Entry 5ELO (X-ray diffraction, 1.90 A resolution); this record covers chains A and B.

Chain A (and B):
Protein: Lysine--tRNA ligase
From: Cryptosporidium parvum (strain Iowa II)
Notes: EC 6.1.1.6; fragment: CrpaA.00612.a.A3; chain B of this document is another copy of the same molecule, construct and numbering; everything in this record applies to it too
Reference sequence: Q5CR27 (Q5CR27_CRYPI); numbering as in UniProt (aligned over 46-559)
Chain sequence (535 residues; row label = number of the first residue in the row):
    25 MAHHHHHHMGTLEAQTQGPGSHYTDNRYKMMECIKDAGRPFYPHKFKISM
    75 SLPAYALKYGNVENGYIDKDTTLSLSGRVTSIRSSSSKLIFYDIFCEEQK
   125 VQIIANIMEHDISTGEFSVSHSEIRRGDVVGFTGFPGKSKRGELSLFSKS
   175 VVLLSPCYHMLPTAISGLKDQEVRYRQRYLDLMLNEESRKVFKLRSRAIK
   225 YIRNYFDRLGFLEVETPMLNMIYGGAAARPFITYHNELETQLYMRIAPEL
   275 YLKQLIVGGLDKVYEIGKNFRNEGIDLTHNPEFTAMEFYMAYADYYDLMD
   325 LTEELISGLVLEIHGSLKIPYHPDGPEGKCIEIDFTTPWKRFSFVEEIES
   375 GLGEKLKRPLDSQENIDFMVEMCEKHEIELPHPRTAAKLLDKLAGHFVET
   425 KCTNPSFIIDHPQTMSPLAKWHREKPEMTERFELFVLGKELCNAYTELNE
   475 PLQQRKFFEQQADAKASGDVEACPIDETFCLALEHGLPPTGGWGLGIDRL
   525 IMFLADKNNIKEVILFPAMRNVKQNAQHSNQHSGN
Disordered / not traced: 25-43, 546-559 (chain B: 25-44, 193, 546-559)
Sequence notes: initiating methionine (25); expression tag (26-45)
Small-molecule neighbours:
  - cladosporin (KRS): Asn293, Arg295, Glu297, Thr302, His303, Asn304, Phe307, Ala309, Glu464, Leu465, Cys466, Asn467, Gly518, Leu519, Gly520, Arg523, Ile534
  - lysine (LYS): Gly249, Ala250, Ala271, Glu273, Arg295, Glu311, Tyr313, Asn467, Ala468, Tyr469, Glu471, Gly516, Trp517, Gly518
What the authors report for this chain:
  - binding site for cladosporin: Asn293, Ala309

Chain A / chain B interface:
Contacting residue pairs (194; chain A residue first):
  Tyr52(A) with Pro475(B); Leu476(B), hydrophobic; Glu508(B), hydrogen bond
  Phe65(A) with Glu474(B)
  Tyr66(A) with Lys444(B), hydrogen bond (backbone-side chain); Trp445(B), hydrophobic; Asn473(B); Glu474(B); Pro475(B)
  Pro67(A) with Lys444(B)
  His68(A) with Lys444(B); Trp445(B), hydrogen bond (side chain-backbone); Arg447(B); Glu454(B); Pro513(B)
  Lys69(A) with Tyr316(B), hydrogen bond (side chain-backbone); Ala317(B); Asp318(B); Asp321(B), salt bridge; Arg447(B)
  Ser100(A) with Tyr316(B), hydrogen bond
  Gly101(A) with Tyr316(B)
  Arg102(A) with Val281(B), hydrogen bond (side chain-backbone); His509(B), hydrogen bond (side chain-backbone); Gly510(B), hydrogen bond (side chain-backbone)
  Cys120(A) with Asp285(B)
  Glu121(A) with Asp285(B); Lys286(B), salt bridge
  Val153(A) with Tyr316(B); Pro512(B), hydrophobic
  Leu178(A) with Pro513(B)
  Ser179(A) with Gly510(B); Leu511(B), hydrogen bond (side chain-backbone)
  Pro180(A) with Gly510(B)
  Cys181(A) with Glu508(B); His509(B)
  Tyr182(A) with Pro475(B), hydrophobic; Glu508(B), hydrogen bond (backbone-backbone)
  His183(A) with Leu505(B); Glu508(B), salt bridge; His509(B)
  Leu185(A) with His509(B)
  Gln201(A) with Leu505(B); His509(B)
  Tyr203(A) with Gln278(B); Val281(B), hydrophobic; Gly282(B); Leu505(B); Ala506(B), hydrophobic; His509(B)
  Leu204(A) with His509(B)
  Leu206(A) with Leu279(B), hydrophobic; Gly282(B); Leu284(B), hydrophobic
  Met207(A) with Val281(B); Gly282(B)
  Phe216(A) with Leu236(B)
  Arg219(A) with Glu239(B), salt bridge
  Ser220(A) with Leu236(B)
  Ile223(A) with Glu239(B)
  Lys224(A) with Asp231(B)
  Arg227(A) with Arg227(B)
  Leu236(A) with Phe216(B); Lys217(B); Ser220(B)
  Glu237(A) with Ser220(B)
  Val238(A) with Leu539(B), hydrophobic
  Glu239(A) with Arg219(B), salt bridge; Ile223(B); Lys292(B); Thr308(B), hydrogen bond; Leu539(B)
  Thr240(A) with Lys292(B)
  Pro241(A) with Glu306(B); Phe540(B), hydrophobic
  Met242(A) with Lys292(B); Phe294(B), hydrophobic; Glu306(B), hydrogen bond (backbone-side chain)
  Leu243(A) with Phe255(B), hydrophobic; Phe294(B), hydrophobic; Pro305(B), hydrophobic; Glu306(B), hydrogen bond (backbone-side chain)
  Met245(A) with Met543(B); Asn545(B)
  Arg253(A) with Asn260(B)
  Phe255(A) with Leu243(B), hydrophobic; Thr257(B); Tyr258(B); His259(B)
  Ile256(A) with Ile256(B); Thr257(B), hydrogen bond (backbone-side chain)
  Thr257(A) with Phe255(B); Ile256(B), hydrogen bond (side chain-backbone)
  Tyr258(A) with Phe255(B); Asn296(B), hydrogen bond (backbone-side chain)
  His259(A) with Phe255(B); Asn296(B); Glu297(B), hydrogen bond (side chain-backbone); Ile299(B); Pro305(B)
  Asn260(A) with Arg253(B); Asn296(B), hydrogen bond
  Glu261(A) with Glu297(B); Gly298(B); Ile299(B), hydrogen bond (side chain-backbone)
  Leu262(A) with Ile299(B), hydrophobic
  Met268(A) with Met268(B), hydrophobic; Phe294(B), hydrophobic
  Tyr275(A) with Phe540(B), hydrophobic
  Gln278(A) with Tyr203(B); Phe540(B)
  Leu279(A) with Leu206(B), hydrophobic; Leu539(B), hydrophobic
  Val281(A) with Arg102(B), hydrogen bond (backbone-side chain); Tyr203(B), hydrophobic; Met207(B)
  Gly282(A) with Tyr203(B); Leu206(B); Met207(B), hydrogen bond (backbone-backbone)
  Asp285(A) with Cys120(B); Glu121(B)
  Lys286(A) with Glu121(B), salt bridge
  Lys292(A) with Glu239(B); Thr240(B), hydrogen bond (side chain-backbone); Met242(B)
  Phe294(A) with Met242(B), hydrophobic; Met268(B), hydrophobic
  Asn296(A) with Tyr258(B); His259(B); Asn260(B), hydrogen bond
  Glu297(A) with His259(B), hydrogen bond (backbone-side chain); Glu261(B)
  Gly298(A) with Glu261(B)
  Ile299(A) with His259(B); Glu261(B), hydrogen bond (backbone-side chain); Leu262(B), hydrophobic
  Pro305(A) with Leu243(B), hydrophobic; His259(B)
  Glu306(A) with Pro241(B); Met242(B), hydrogen bond (side chain-backbone); Leu243(B), hydrogen bond (side chain-backbone)
  Thr308(A) with Glu239(B), hydrogen bond
  Tyr316(A) with Lys69(B), hydrogen bond (backbone-side chain); Ser100(B), hydrogen bond; Gly101(B); Val153(B)
  Asp318(A) with Lys69(B)
  Asp321(A) with Lys69(B), salt bridge
  Lys444(A) with Tyr66(B), hydrogen bond (side chain-backbone); Pro67(B), hydrogen bond (side chain-backbone); His68(B)
  Trp445(A) with Phe65(B), hydrophobic; His68(B), hydrogen bond (backbone-side chain)
  Arg447(A) with His68(B)
  Glu454(A) with His68(B)
  Asn473(A) with Tyr66(B); Ser179(B)
  Glu474(A) with Phe65(B); Tyr66(B)
  Pro475(A) with Tyr52(B); Tyr66(B); Tyr182(B), hydrophobic
  Leu476(A) with Tyr52(B), hydrophobic
  Leu505(A) with His183(B); Gln201(B); Tyr203(B)
  Ala506(A) with Tyr203(B), hydrophobic
  Glu508(A) with Tyr52(B), hydrogen bond; Cys181(B); Tyr182(B), hydrogen bond (backbone-backbone); His183(B), salt bridge
  His509(A) with Arg102(B), hydrogen bond (backbone-side chain); Cys181(B); His183(B); Leu185(B); Gln201(B); Tyr203(B); Leu204(B)
  Gly510(A) with Arg102(B), hydrogen bond (backbone-side chain); Ser179(B); Pro180(B)
  Leu511(A) with Ser179(B), hydrogen bond (backbone-side chain)
  Pro512(A) with Val153(B), hydrophobic
  Pro513(A) with Pro67(B); His68(B); Leu178(B)
  Leu539(A) with Val238(B), hydrophobic; Glu239(B); Leu279(B), hydrophobic
  Phe540(A) with Thr240(B); Pro241(B), hydrophobic; Tyr275(B), hydrophobic; Gln278(B); Leu279(B), hydrophobic
Other interface residues (no listed pair), chain A (100 interface residues in all): Thr48, Lys59, Phe70, Arg213, Lys217, Asp231, Thr264, Leu266, Leu284, Ala317, His446, Thr470, Gln477, Arg544
Other interface residues (no listed pair), chain B (99 interface residues in all): Phe70, Ile72, Gly151, Arg213, Lys224, Glu237, Leu266, His446, Gln477, Arg544

Summary:
100 residues of chain A and 99 residues of chain B are in contact, with 38 hydrogen bonds and 8 salt bridges.
Among the polar pairs are Lys69(A)-Asp321(B), Glu121(A)-Lys286(B) and His183(A)-Glu508(B). Bound to chain A:
lysine and cladosporin. The paper reports a binding site for cladosporin at Asn293(A) and Ala309(A).
Chain A and chain B are both Lysine--tRNA ligase (Cryptosporidium parvum (strain Iowa II)); the structure,
Crystal Structure of Lysyl-tRNA Synthetase from Cryptosporidium parvum complexed with L-lysine and
cladosporin, was determined by X-ray diffraction together with 6HCU, 6HCV, 6HCW, 6AGT and 5ELN from the same
study.
